PDB entry 8FIF | X-ray diffraction, 2.35 A resolution | chains A and B of the 6 polymer chains in the assembly

[Chain A (and B)]
Protein: Single Domain Camelid Nanobody VHH A2.3
From: Lama glama
Notes: antibody fragment or engineered binder; chain B of this document is another copy of the same molecule, construct and numbering; everything in this record applies to it too
Sequence (129 residues; numbered 1 to 129; the number before each row is that of its first residue):
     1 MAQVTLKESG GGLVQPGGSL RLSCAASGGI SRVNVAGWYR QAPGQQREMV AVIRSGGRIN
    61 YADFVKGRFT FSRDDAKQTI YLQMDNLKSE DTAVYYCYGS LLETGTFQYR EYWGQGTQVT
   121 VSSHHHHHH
Not modelled in the structure: 1-3, 124-129 (chain B: 1-3, 121, 123-129)
Disulfide bonds: Cys24-Cys97

[How chain A and chain B interact]
Residue-residue contacts (21; chain A residue first):
  Arg32(A) - Gln118(B)
  Arg32(A) - Thr120(B)
  Asn34(A) - Val94(B)
  Asn34(A) - Tyr96(B)  hydrogen bond
  Ser55(A) - Pro43(B)
  Gly56(A) - Gly44(B)
  Leu102(A) - Gln118(B)
  Phe107(A) - Gly11(B)
  Phe107(A) - Gly12(B)
  Phe107(A) - Thr117(B)
  Phe107(A) - Gln118(B)  hydrogen bond (backbone-backbone)
  Gln108(A) - Glu8(B)
  Gln108(A) - Ser9(B)
  Gln108(A) - Gly10(B)  hydrogen bond (side chain-backbone)
  Gln108(A) - Gly116(B)
  Gln108(A) - Thr117(B)  hydrogen bond
  Tyr109(A) - Val94(B)  hydrophobic
  Tyr109(A) - Gln115(B)
  Tyr109(A) - Gly116(B)  hydrogen bond (backbone-backbone)
  Tyr109(A) - Thr117(B)
  Tyr109(A) - Gln118(B)  hydrogen bond
Interface residues without a listed pair, chain A (12 interface residues in all): Arg58, Ser100, Arg110, Glu111
Interface residues without a listed pair, chain B (15 interface residues in all): Leu13

[Summary]
12 residues of chain A face 15 of chain B across their interface, with 6 hydrogen bonds. Polar pairs include
Asn34(A)-Tyr96(B), Gln108(A)-Gly10(B) and Gln108(A)-Thr117(B).
Both chains are Single Domain Camelid Nanobody VHH A2.3 (Lama glama). Entry 8FIF (A2.3 Nanobody In Complex
With Microcystin-LR) was determined by X-ray diffraction.
